7BYA - chains B and D of the 4 polymer chains in the assembly; structure by X-ray diffraction, 2.20 A resolution.

[Chain B (and D)]
Molecule: Malate dehydrogenase
From: Geobacillus stearothermophilus
Notes: EC 1.1.1.37; chain D of this document is another copy of the same molecule, construct and numbering; everything in this record applies to it too
UniProt: A0A143T1U9 (A0A143T1U9_GEOSE); residues 0-311 here correspond to UniProt positions 1-312 (UniProt number = residue number + 1)
Sequence (332 residues; row label = number of the first residue in the row; numbers below 1 keep their minus sign (Met-20 is residue -20)):
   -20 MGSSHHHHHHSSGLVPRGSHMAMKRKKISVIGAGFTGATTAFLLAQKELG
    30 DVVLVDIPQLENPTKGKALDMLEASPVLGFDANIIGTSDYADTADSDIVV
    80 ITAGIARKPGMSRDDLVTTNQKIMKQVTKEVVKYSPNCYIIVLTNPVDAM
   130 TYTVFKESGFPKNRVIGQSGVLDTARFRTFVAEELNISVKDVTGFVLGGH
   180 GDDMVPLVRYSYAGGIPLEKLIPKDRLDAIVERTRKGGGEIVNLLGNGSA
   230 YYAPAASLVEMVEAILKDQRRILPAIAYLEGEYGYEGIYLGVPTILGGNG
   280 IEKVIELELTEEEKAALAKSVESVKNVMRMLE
Disordered / not traced: -20 to 0
Sequence notes: initiating methionine (-20); expression tag (-19 to -1)
Residues lining bound ligands: adenosine-5-diphosphoribose (APR): Ile10, Gly11, Ala12, Gly13, Phe14, Thr15, Gly16, Val34, Asp35, Ile36, Leu39, Tyr69, Thr81, Ala82, Gly83, Ile84, Ala85, Ile102, Gln105, Val106, Leu122, Thr123, Asn124, Ser228, Ala229

[Chain B / chain D interface]
Pairs across the interface - 29 pairs, chain B then chain D:
  Ala1(B) with Tyr118(D); Gly277(D); Asn278(D)
  Met2(B) with Asp76(D); Ile244(D); Leu245(D), hydrophobic; Asp247(D); Gly277(D), hydrogen bond (backbone-backbone)
  Arg4(B) with Lys246(D), hydrogen bond (side chain-backbone); Asp247(D), hydrogen bond (side chain-backbone); Gln248(D)
  Lys5(B) with Met2(D); Lys5(D)
  Glu27(B) with Lys246(D), salt bridge; Gln248(D)
  Asp60(B) with Gln248(D)
  Asp76(B) with Met2(D)
  Tyr118(B) with Ala1(D)
  Ile244(B) with Met2(D)
  Leu245(B) with Met2(D)
  Lys246(B) with Arg4(D), hydrogen bond (backbone-side chain); Glu27(D), salt bridge
  Asp247(B) with Met2(D); Arg4(D), hydrogen bond (backbone-side chain)
  Gln248(B) with Arg4(D); Asp60(D), hydrogen bond
  Gly277(B) with Ala1(D); Met2(D), hydrogen bond (backbone-backbone)
  Asn278(B) with Ala1(D)
Also at the interface, not in a pair above, chain B (16 interface residues in all): Glu242
Also at the interface, not in a pair above, chain D (17 interface residues in all): Glu242, Arg250

[Overview]
16 residues of chain B and 17 residues of chain D are in contact; the contacts include 7 hydrogen bonds and 2
salt bridges. Polar pairs include Glu27(B)-Lys246(D), Arg4(B)-Lys246(D) and Arg4(B)-Asp247(D). Chain B binds
adenosine-5-diphosphoribose.
Both chains are Malate dehydrogenase (Geobacillus stearothermophilus). Entry 7BYA (Malate Dehydrogenase from
Geobacillus stearothermophilus (gs-MDH) complexed with Oxaloacetic Acid (OAA) and Adenosine 5'-Diphosphoribose
(APR)) was determined by X-ray diffraction together with 7BY8 and 7BY9 from the same study.
